7PG3 - chains A and B of the 8 polymer chains in the assembly; structure by electron microscopy, 7.30 A resolution (low resolution: residue-level contacts below are approximate; hydrogen-bond / salt-bridge calls are withheld).

== Chain A (and B) ==
Molecule: Isoform Short of Insulin receptor
Organism: Homo sapiens
Notes: EC 2.7.10.1; chain B of this document is another copy of the same molecule, construct and numbering; everything in this record applies to it too
UniProt: P06213 (INSR_HUMAN), isoform P06213-2; residues -26 to 1343 here correspond to UniProt positions 1-1370 (UniProt number = residue number + 27)
Amino-acid sequence (1382 residues; numbered -26 to 1355; the number before each row is that of its first residue; numbers below 1 keep their minus sign (Met-26 is residue -26)):
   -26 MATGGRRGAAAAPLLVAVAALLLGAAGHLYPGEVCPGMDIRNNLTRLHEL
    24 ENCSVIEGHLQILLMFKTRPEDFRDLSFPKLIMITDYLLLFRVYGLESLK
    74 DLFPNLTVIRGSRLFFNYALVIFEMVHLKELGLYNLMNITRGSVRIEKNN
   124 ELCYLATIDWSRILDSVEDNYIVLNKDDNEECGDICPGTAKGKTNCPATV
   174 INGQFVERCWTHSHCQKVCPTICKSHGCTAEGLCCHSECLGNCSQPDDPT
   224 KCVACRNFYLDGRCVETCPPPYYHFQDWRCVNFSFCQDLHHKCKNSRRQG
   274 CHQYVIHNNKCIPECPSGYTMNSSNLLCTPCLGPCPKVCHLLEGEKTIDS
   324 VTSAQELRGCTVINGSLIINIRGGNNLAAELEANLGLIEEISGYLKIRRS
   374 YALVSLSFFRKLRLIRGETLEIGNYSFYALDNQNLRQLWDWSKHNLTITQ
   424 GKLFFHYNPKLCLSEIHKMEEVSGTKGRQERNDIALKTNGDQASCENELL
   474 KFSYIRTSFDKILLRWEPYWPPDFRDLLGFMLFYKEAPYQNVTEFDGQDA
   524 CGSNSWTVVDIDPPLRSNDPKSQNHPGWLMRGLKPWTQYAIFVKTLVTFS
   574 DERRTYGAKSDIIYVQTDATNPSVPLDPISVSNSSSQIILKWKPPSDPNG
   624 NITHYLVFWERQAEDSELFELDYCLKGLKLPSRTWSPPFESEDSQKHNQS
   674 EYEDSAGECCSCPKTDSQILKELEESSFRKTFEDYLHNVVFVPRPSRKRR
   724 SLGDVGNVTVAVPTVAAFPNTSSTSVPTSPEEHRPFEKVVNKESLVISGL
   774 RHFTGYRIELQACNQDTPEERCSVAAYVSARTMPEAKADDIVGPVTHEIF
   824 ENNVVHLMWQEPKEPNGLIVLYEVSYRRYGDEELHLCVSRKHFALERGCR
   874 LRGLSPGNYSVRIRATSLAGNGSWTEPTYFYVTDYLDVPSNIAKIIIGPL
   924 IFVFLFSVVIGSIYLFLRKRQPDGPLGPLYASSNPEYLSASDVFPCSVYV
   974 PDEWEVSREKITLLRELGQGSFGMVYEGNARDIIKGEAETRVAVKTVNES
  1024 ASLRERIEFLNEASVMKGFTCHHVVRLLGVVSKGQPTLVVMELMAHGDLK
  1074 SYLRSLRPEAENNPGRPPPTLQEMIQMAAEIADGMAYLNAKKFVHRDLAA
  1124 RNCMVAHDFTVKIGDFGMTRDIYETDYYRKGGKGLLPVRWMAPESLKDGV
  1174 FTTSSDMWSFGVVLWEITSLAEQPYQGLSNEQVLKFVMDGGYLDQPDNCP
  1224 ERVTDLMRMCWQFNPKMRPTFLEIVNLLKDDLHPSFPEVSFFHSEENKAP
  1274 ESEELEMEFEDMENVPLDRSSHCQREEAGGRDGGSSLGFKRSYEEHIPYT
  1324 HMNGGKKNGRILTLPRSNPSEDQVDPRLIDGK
Disordered / not traced: -26 to 0, 161-168, 449-450, 648-755, 790-792, 908-1355 (chain B: -26 to 0, 163-167, 173-176, 268-273, 540-545, 648-674, 719-755, 908-1355)
Cystine bridges: Cys8-Cys26, Cys126-Cys155, Cys159-Cys182, Cys169-Cys188, Cys192-Cys201, Cys196-Cys207, Cys208-Cys216, Cys212-Cys225, Cys228-Cys237, Cys241-Cys253, Cys259-Cys284, Cys266-Cys274, Cys288-Cys301, Cys304-Cys308, Cys312-Cys333, Cys435-Cys468, Cys647-Cys860, Cys786-Cys795
Sequence notes: expression tag (1344-1355)
Swiss-Prot annotation at these positions:
  - region: Glu706 to Phe714 (Insulin-binding), Tyr972 (Important for interaction with IRS1, SHC1 and STAT5B)
  - site: Phe39 (Insulin-binding)
  - modified residue: Ser373 (Phosphoserine), Tyr374 (Phosphotyrosine), Ser380 (Phosphoserine), Tyr972 (Phosphotyrosine)
  - glycosylation (N-linked (GlcNAc...) asparagine): Asn16, Asn25, Asn78, Asn111, Asn215, Asn255, Asn295, Asn337, Asn397, Asn418, Asn514, Asn606, Asn624, Asn671

== Chain A / chain B interface ==
Cross-chain cystine bridges: Cys524(A)-Cys524(B)
Residue-residue contacts (54):
  Arg14(A) - Val713(B)
  Leu36(A) - Val713(B)
  Leu37(A) - Phe714(B)
  Phe88(A) - Phe705(B)
  Phe88(A) - Tyr708(B)
  Phe88(A) - Val712(B)
  Phe89(A) - Phe701(B)
  Phe89(A) - Thr704(B)
  Phe89(A) - Phe705(B)
  Phe89(A) - Tyr708(B)
  Tyr91(A) - Phe701(B)
  Val94(A) - Phe705(B)
  Arg118(A) - Phe701(B)
  Arg118(A) - Arg702(B)
  Arg118(A) - Phe705(B)
  Glu120(A) - Arg702(B)
  Glu120(A) - Phe705(B)
  Glu120(A) - Glu706(B)
  Tyr144(A) - Phe701(B)
  Val146(A) - Arg702(B)
  Arg345(A) - Leu696(B)
  Arg345(A) - Glu697(B)
  Arg345(A) - Ser700(B)
  Arg345(A) - Phe701(B)
  Gly346(A) - Glu697(B)
  Arg371(A) - Asp574(B)
  Arg372(A) - Asp574(B)
  Arg372(A) - Glu697(B)
  Tyr374(A) - Leu693(B)
  Tyr374(A) - Glu697(B)
  Leu403(A) - Asp574(B)
  Asp404(A) - Gln465(B)
  Tyr430(A) - Gln465(B)
  Lys460(A) - Tyr430(B)
  Thr461(A) - Tyr430(B)
  Asp464(A) - Tyr430(B)
  Leu501(A) - Arg372(B)
  Ala523(A) - Tyr374(B)
  Cys524(A) - Tyr374(B)
  Cys524(A) - Cys524(B)  disulfide
  Val531(A) - Arg345(B)
  Asp533(A) - Asp322(B)
  Asp533(A) - Arg345(B)
  Leu569(A) - Arg372(B)
  Tyr849(A) - Leu857(B)
  Asp854(A) - Arg875(B)
  Glu855(A) - Arg875(B)
  Glu856(A) - Leu859(B)
  Leu857(A) - Tyr849(B)
  Leu857(A) - Leu857(B)
  His858(A) - His858(B)
  Arg875(A) - Asp854(B)
  Arg875(A) - Glu855(B)
  Gly876(A) - Asp854(B)
Other interface residues (no listed pair), chain A (47 interface residues in all): Leu62, Phe64, Phe96, Lys121, Leu147, Thr325, Ile344, Asp522, Tyr800, His865, Arg873
Other interface residues (no listed pair), chain B (37 interface residues in all): Asn152, Asn343, Asp464, Gly525, Lys694, Leu709, His710, His865, Arg873

== Summary ==
47 residues of chain A and 37 residues of chain B are in contact, with 1 disulfide bond.
Chain A and chain B are both Isoform Short of Insulin receptor (Homo sapiens); the structure, Low resolution
Cryo-EM structure of the full-length insulin receptor bound to 3 insulin, conf 2, was determined by electron
microscopy together with 7PG0, 7PG2 and 7PG4 from the same study.
